Entry 4X64 (X-ray diffraction, 3.35 A resolution); this record covers chains A and O of the 23 polymer chains in the assembly.

== Chain A ==
Molecule: 16S rRNA
Organism: Thermus thermophilus HB8
Sequence (1522 nucleotides; numbered 0 to 1544 plus 19 insertion-coded residues; 42 numbers in that range are skipped by the numbering (no residue carries them; nothing is unmodelled there); the number before each row is that of its first residue; a row labelled like 190A-190L holds insertion residues (190A, then the next letters in order); numbering starts at 0):
     0 UUUGUUGGAG AGUUUGAUCC UGGCUCAGGG UGAACGCUGG CGGCGUGCCU AAGACAUGCA
    60 AGUCGUGCGG G
    73 CCGCGGGGUU UU
    88 ACUCCG
    95 UGGUC
   101 AGCGGCGGAC GGGUGAGUAA CGCGUGGGU
  129A G
   130 ACCUACCCGG AAGAGGGGGA CAACCCGGGG AAACUCGGGC UAAUCCCCCA UGUGGACCCG
   190 C
190A-190L CCCUUGGGGUGU
   191 GUCCAAAGGG CUUU
   216 GCCCGCUUCC GGAUGGGCCC GCGUCCCAUC AGCUAGUUGG UGGGGUAAUG GCCCACCAAG
   276 GCGACGACGG GUAGCCGGUC UGAGAGGAUG GCCGGCCACA GGGGCACUGA GACACGGGCC
   336 CCACUCCUAC GGGAGGCAGC AGUUAGGAAU CUUCCGCAAU GGGCGCAAGC CUGACGGAGC
   396 GACGCCGCUU GGAGGAAGAA GCCCUUCGGG GUGUAAACUC CUGAA
   442 CCCGGGACGA AACCCCCGAC GA
   474 GGGGACUGAC GGUACCGGG
   494 GUAAUAGCGC CGGCCAACUC CGUGCCAGCA GCCGCGGUAA UACGGAGGGC GCGAGCGUUA
   554 CCCGGAUUCA CUGGGCGUAA AGGGCGUGUA GGCGGCCUGG GGCGUCCCAU GUGAAAGACC
   614 ACGGCUCAAC CGUGGGGGAG CGUGGGAUAC GCUCAGGCUA GACGGUGGGA GAGGGUGGUG
   674 GAAUUCCCGG AGUAGCGGUG AAAUGCGCAG AUACCGGGAG GAACGCCGAU GGCGAAGGCA
   734 GCCACCUGGU CCACCCGUGA CGCUGAGGCG CGAAAGCGUG GGGAGCAAAC CGGAUUAGAU
   794 ACCCGGGUAG UCCACGCCCU AAACGAUGCG CGCUAGGUCU CUGGGUCU
   848 CCUGGGGGCC GAAGCUAACG CGUUAAGCGC GCCGCCUGGG GAGUACGGCC GCAAGGCUGA
   908 AACUCAAAGG AAUUGACGGG GGCCCGCACA AGCGGUGGAG CAUGUGGUUU AAUUCGAAGX
   968 AACGCGAAGA ACCUUACCAG GCCUUGACAU GCUAGG
 1003A G
  1004 AACCCGGGUG AAAGCCUGGG GUGCCCC
1030A-1030D GCGA
  1031 GGGGAGCCCU AGCACAGGUG CUGCAUGGCC GUCGUCAGCU CGUGCCGUGA GGUGUUGGGU
  1091 UAAGUCCCGC AACGAGCGCA ACCCCCGCCG UUAGUUGCCA GCGGUUCGGC CGGGCACUCU
  1151 AACGGGACUG CCCGCGAAA
  1171 GCGGGAGGAA GGAGGGGACG ACGUCUGGUC AGCAUGGCCC UUACGGCCUG GGCGACACAC
  1231 GUGCUACAAU GCCCACUACA AAGCGAUGCC ACCCGGCAAC GGGGAGCUAA UCGCAAAAAG
  1291 GUGGGCCCAG UUCGGAUUGG GGUCUGCAAC CCGACCCCAU GAAGCCGGAA UCGCUAGUAA
  1351 UCGCGGAUCA G
 1361A C
  1362 CAUGCCGCGG UGAAUACGUU CCCGGGCCUU GUACACACXG CCXGUXACGC CAUGGGAGCG
  1422 GGCUCUACCC GAAGUCGCCG GG
  1446 AGCCUACGGG
  1459 CAGGCGCCGA GGGUAGGGCC CGUGACUGGG GCGAAGUCGU AACAAGGUAG CUGUACCGGA
  1519 AGGUGCGGCU GGAUCCACUC CUUUCU
Unresolved in the structure: 0-4, 1534-1538
Sequence notes: conflict C1534 (A132811 in 55771382), A1535 (C132812 in 55771382)
Modified / non-standard residues: PSU (pseudouridine-5'-monophosphate) at position 516, 7MG (7N-methyl-8-hydroguanosine-5'-monophosphate) at position 527, M2G (N2-dimethylguanosine-5'-monophosphate) at position 966, 5MC (5-methylcytidine-5'-monophosphate) at position 967, 2MG (2N-methylguanosine-5'-monophosphate) at position 1207, 5MC (5-methylcytidine-5'-monophosphate) at position 1400, 4OC (4n,o2'-methylcytidine-5'-monophosphate) at position 1402, 5MC (5-methylcytidine-5'-monophosphate) at position 1404, 5MC (5-methylcytidine-5'-monophosphate) at position 1407, UR3 (3-methyluridine-5'-monophoshate) at position 1498, MA6 (6N-dimethyladenosine-5'-monophoshate) at position 1518, MA6 (6N-dimethyladenosine-5'-monophoshate) at position 1519, PSU (pseudouridine-5'-monophosphate) at position 1540, PSU (pseudouridine-5'-monophosphate) at position 1541
Metal / ion sites: Mg2+ site 1: U5, G6; Mg2+ site 2 near U12 (its only coordinating residue here); K+ site 1 near U14 (its only coordinating residue here); Mg2+ site 3 near G15 (its only coordinating residue here); Mg2+ site 4 near G21 (its only coordinating residue here); Mg2+ site 5 near G28 (its only coordinating residue here); Mg2+ site 6: G46, G394; Mg2+ site 7 near C48 (its only coordinating residue here); Mg2+ site 8 near A53 (its only coordinating residue here); Mg2+ site 9: G61, U62; Mg2+ site 10: G70, U98; Mg2+ site 11: U83, C1543, U1544; 99 more Mg2+ sites not listed; 17 more K+ sites not listed
Small-molecule neighbours:
  - paromomycin (PAR), molecule 1: G31, C47, C48, A50, A51, G52, A53, G113, U114, G115, A353, C355, A356, U358, U359, A360, G361, U365, C366
  - paromomycin (PAR), molecule 2: G567, G568, C569, G570, G575, G821, C822, C862, U863, G874, C875, C879
  - paromomycin (PAR), molecule 3: G610, A611, C612, A614, C615, A622, C623, C624, G625, U626
  - paromomycin (PAR), molecule 4: G661, G662, A663, G664, G666, G667, U740, G741, G742, U743
  - paromomycin (PAR), molecule 5: U669, G670, G671, U672, G673, G714, A715, A716, C717, C805, C806
  - paromomycin (PAR), molecule 6: 5MC_1404, G1405, U1406, 5MC_1407, A1408, C1409, G1489, C1490, G1491, A1492, A1493, G1494, U1495, C1496

== Chain O ==
Name: 30S ribosomal protein S15
Organism: Thermus thermophilus (strain HB8 / ATCC 27634 / DSM 579)
Reference sequence: Q5SJ76 (RS15_THET8); numbering as in UniProt (aligned over 2-89)
Chain sequence (88 residues; each row starts with the number of its first residue):
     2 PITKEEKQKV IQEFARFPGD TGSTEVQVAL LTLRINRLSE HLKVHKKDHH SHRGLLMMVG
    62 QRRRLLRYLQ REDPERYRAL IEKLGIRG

== How chain A and chain O interact ==
Residue-residue contacts (68):
  G579(A) with Arg-54(O), hydrogen bond to the phosphate
  U580(A) with Arg-54(O), salt bridge to the phosphate; Leu-57(O), sugar contact; Met-58(O), sugar contact
  G581(A) with Gly-61(O), phosphate contact; Arg-64(O), hydrogen bond to the phosphate; Arg-65(O), salt bridge to the phosphate
  U582(A) with Arg-64(O), salt bridge to the phosphate; Arg-68(O), salt bridge to the phosphate
  C656(A) with Gln-28(O), hydrogen bond to the sugar; Gln-62(O), sugar contact
  G657(A) with Thr-22(O), hydrogen bond to the sugar; Gln-28(O), sugar contact
  G658(A) with Lys-8(O), salt bridge to the phosphate; Ile-12(O), phosphate contact; Thr-22(O), sugar contact; Leu-31(O), phosphate contact
  U659(A) with Lys-8(O), salt bridge to the phosphate; Gln-9(O), hydrogen bond to the phosphate
  G666(A) with His-51(O), sugar contact; Ser-52(O), base contact
  G667(A) with His-42(O), base contact; Asp-49(O), hydrogen bond to the sugar; His-50(O), sugar contact; His-51(O), sugar contact
  G668(A) with His-46(O), sugar contact; Lys-48(O), sugar contact; Asp-49(O), sugar contact
  U669(A) with His-46(O), hydrogen bond to the sugar
  A728(A) with Arg-54(O), salt bridge to the phosphate
  A729(A) with His-51(O), hydrogen bond to the base
  G730(A) with His-51(O), hydrogen bond to the base
  C739(A) with Pro-2(O), phosphate contact; His-42(O), hydrogen bond to the sugar
  U740(A) with Pro-2(O), phosphate contact; Arg-38(O), phosphate contact; Leu-39(O), sugar contact; His-42(O), hydrogen bond to the sugar; Ser-52(O), hydrogen bond to the sugar
  G741(A) with Arg-35(O), salt bridge to the phosphate; Leu-39(O), sugar contact; His-51(O), hydrogen bond to the sugar; Ser-52(O), sugar contact; Gly-55(O), sugar contact
  G742(A) with Arg-35(O), salt bridge to the phosphate; Met-58(O), sugar contact
  C749(A) with Thr-22(O), base contact
  G750(A) with Phe-18(O), phosphate contact; Asp-21(O), hydrogen bond to the sugar; Thr-22(O), sugar contact; Gly-23(O), hydrogen bond to the sugar; Ser-24(O), sugar contact; Gln-28(O), base contact
  U751(A) with Phe-18(O), phosphate contact; Gly-23(O), sugar contact; Ser-24(O), sugar contact; Thr-25(O), sugar contact
  G752(A) with Tyr-69(O), sugar contact
  A753(A) with Tyr-69(O), hydrogen bond to the phosphate
  C754(A) with Arg-65(O), sugar contact; Tyr-69(O), sugar contact; Arg-72(O), salt bridge to the phosphate
  G755(A) with Arg-65(O), phosphate contact
  G763(A) with His-53(O), sugar contact
  C764(A) with His-50(O), phosphate contact
  G765(A) with His-50(O), phosphate contact
  C808(A) with Lys-48(O), phosphate contact
  G809(A) with Lys-48(O), salt bridge to the phosphate
Also at the interface, not in a pair above, chain A (34 interface residues in all): A583, G660, G727
Also at the interface, not in a pair above, chain O (41 interface residues in all): Lys-5, Gly-20, Val-27, Lys-47, Met-59, Leu-66, Glu-73

== Overview ==
Chain A and chain O form an interface of 34 and 41 residues respectively; the contacts include 16 hydrogen
bonds and 11 salt bridges. Polar contacts include A729(A)/His-51(O), G730(A)/His-51(O) and C656(A)/Gln-28(O).
Bound to chain A: 6 copies of paromomycin.
Here chain A is 16S rRNA (Thermus thermophilus HB8) and chain O is 30S ribosomal protein S15 (Thermus
thermophilus (strain HB8 / ATCC 27634 / DSM 579)). Entry 4X64 (Crystal Structure of 30S ribosomal subunit from
Thermus thermophilus) was determined by X-ray diffraction (same publication as 4X62, 4X65 and 4X66).
